Entry 9GFA (X-ray diffraction, 1.60 A resolution); this record covers chains A and P.

== Chain A ==
Molecule: 14-3-3 protein sigma
Source organism: Homo sapiens
UniProt: P31947 (1433S_HUMAN); residue numbers follow UniProt; this construct covers 1-231
Chain sequence (236 residues; each row starts with the number of its first residue; numbers below 1 keep their minus sign (Gly-4 is residue -4)):
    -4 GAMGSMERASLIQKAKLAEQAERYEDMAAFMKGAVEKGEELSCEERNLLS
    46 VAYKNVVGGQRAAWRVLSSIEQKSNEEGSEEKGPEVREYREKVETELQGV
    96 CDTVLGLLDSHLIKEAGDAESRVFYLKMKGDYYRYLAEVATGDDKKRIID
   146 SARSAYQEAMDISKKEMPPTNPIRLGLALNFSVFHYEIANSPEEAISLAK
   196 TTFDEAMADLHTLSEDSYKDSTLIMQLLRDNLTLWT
Disordered / not traced: 71-76
Differences from the reference sequence: expression tag (-4 to 0)
Modified positions: Cys38 (S-hydroxycysteine; CSO)
Covalent attachments: compound A1IKN linked to Lys122
Curated features (UniProtKB/Swiss-Prot):
  - site (Interaction with phosphoserine on interacting protein): Arg56, Arg129
  - modified residue (Phosphoserine): Ser5, Ser74

== Chain P ==
Molecule: Microtubule-associated protein tau
UniProt: P10636 (TAU_HUMAN); residues 210-222 here correspond to UniProt positions 527-539 (UniProt number = residue number + 317)
Chain sequence (13 residues; row label = number of the first residue in the row):
   210 SRTPSLPTPPTRE
Disordered / not traced: 210, 218-222
Modified positions: Ser214 (phosphoserine; SEP)
Curated features (UniProtKB/Swiss-Prot):
  - modified residue: Thr212 (Phosphothreonine), Ser214 (Phosphoserine), Thr217 (Phosphothreonine)

== Interface between chain A and chain P ==
Pairs across the interface (19; chain A residue first):
  Lys49(A) with Thr217(P)
  Arg56(A) with Ser214(P)
  Arg60(A) with Arg211(P)
  Lys122(A) with Leu215(P)
  Arg129(A) with Ser214(P)
  Tyr130(A) with Ser214(P)
  Glu133(A) with Arg211(P)
  Leu174(A) with Leu215(P)
  Asn175(A) with Ser214(P); Leu215(P), hydrogen bond (side chain-backbone)
  Val178(A) with Pro213(P)
  Tyr181(A) with Thr212(P)
  Glu182(A) with Arg211(P), salt bridge; Thr212(P), hydrogen bond (side chain-backbone)
  Ile183(A) with Arg211(P)
  Leu222(A) with Pro216(P)
  Asn226(A) with Thr212(P); Pro213(P), hydrogen bond (side chain-backbone)
  Trp230(A) with Thr212(P), hydrogen bond
Other interface residues (no listed pair), chain A (20 interface residues in all): Asn50, Gly171, Ile219, Leu229

== In short ==
20 residues of chain A and 7 residues of chain P are in contact; the contacts include 4 hydrogen bonds and 1
salt bridge. Among the polar pairs are Glu182(A)-Arg211(P), Asn175(A)-Leu215(P) and Glu182(A)-Thr212(P).
Chain A is 14-3-3 protein sigma (Homo sapiens) and chain P is Microtubule-associated protein tau; the
structure, Crystal structure of 14-3-3 sigma in complex with Tau pS214 peptide and covalent stabilizer LD33,
was determined by X-ray diffraction.
